Entry 6FZU (X-ray diffraction, 1.80 A resolution); this record covers chains A and P.

[Chain A]
Molecule: Nuclear receptor ROR-gamma
Organism: Homo sapiens
Notes: fragment: C-terminal domain, ligand binding domain
UniProtKB: P51449 (RORG_HUMAN); residues 263-518 here = UniProt positions 263-518
Amino-acid sequence (257 residues; row label = number of the first residue in the row):
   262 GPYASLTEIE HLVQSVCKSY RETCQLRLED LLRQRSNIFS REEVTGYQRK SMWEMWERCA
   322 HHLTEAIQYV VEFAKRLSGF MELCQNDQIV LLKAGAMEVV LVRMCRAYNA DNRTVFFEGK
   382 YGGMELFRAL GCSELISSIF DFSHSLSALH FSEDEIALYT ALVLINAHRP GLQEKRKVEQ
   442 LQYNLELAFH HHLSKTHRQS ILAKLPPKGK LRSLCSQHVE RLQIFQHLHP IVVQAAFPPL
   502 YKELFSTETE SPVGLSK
Disordered / not traced: 262-263, 509-518
Sequence notes: expression tag (262); engineered mutation Ser-455 (Cys in P51449)
Swiss-Prot annotation at these positions:
  - motif: Leu-501 to Phe-506 (AF-2)
  - mutagenesis: Ala-327 (A327F: Completely abolishes transcriptional activity), Phe-378 (F378Q: Completely abolishes transcriptional activity), Ile-397 (I397N: Nearly abolishes transcriptional activity)
Small-molecule neighbours: N-(3-chloranyl-4-ethoxy-phenyl)ethanamide (EE8): Leu-287, Cys-320, His-323, Val-376, Phe-377, Phe-378, Phe-388, Ile-397, Ile-400, Phe-401

[Chain P]
Molecule: Nuclear receptor-interacting protein 1
Organism: Homo sapiens
UniProtKB: P48552 (NRIP1_HUMAN); residue numbers follow UniProt; this construct covers 493-512
Amino-acid sequence (20 residues; row label = number of the first residue in the row):
   493 NSHQKVTLLQ LLLGHKNEEN
Disordered / not traced: 493-498, 508-512
Swiss-Prot annotation at these positions:
  - motif: Leu-500 to Leu-504 (LXXLL motif 6)
  - cross-link: Lys-508 (Glycyl lysine isopeptide (Lys-Gly) (interchain with G-Cter in SUMO2))

[Interface between chain A and chain P]
Residue-residue contacts - 20 pairs, chain A then chain P:
  Val-332(A) / Leu-501(P)  hydrophobic
  Lys-336(A) / Leu-504(P)  hydrogen bond (side chain-backbone)
  Lys-336(A) / Leu-505(P)
  Phe-341(A) / Leu-505(P)  hydrophobic
  Met-342(A) / Leu-505(P)
  Gln-346(A) / His-507(P)  hydrogen bond
  Gln-349(A) / Leu-505(P)
  Gln-349(A) / His-507(P)  hydrogen bond
  Ile-350(A) / Leu-501(P)  hydrophobic
  Ile-350(A) / Gln-502(P)
  Ile-350(A) / Leu-505(P)  hydrophobic
  Leu-353(A) / Leu-505(P)  hydrophobic
  Lys-354(A) / Leu-501(P)
  Pro-500(A) / Leu-500(P)
  Leu-501(A) / Leu-500(P)
  Leu-501(A) / Leu-504(P)  hydrophobic
  Glu-504(A) / Thr-499(P)
  Glu-504(A) / Leu-500(P)  hydrogen bond (side chain-backbone)
  Glu-504(A) / Leu-501(P)  hydrogen bond (side chain-backbone)
  Leu-505(A) / Leu-501(P)  hydrophobic
Other interface residues (no listed pair), chain P (8 interface residues in all): Gly-506

[In short]
13 residues of chain A and 8 residues of chain P are in contact, with 5 hydrogen bonds. Among the polar pairs
are Lys-336(A)/Leu-504(P), Gln-346(A)/His-507(P) and Gln-349(A)/His-507(P). Chain A binds
N-(3-chloranyl-4-ethoxy-phenyl)ethanamide. UniProt lists 3 mutagenesis sites on chain A.
Chain A is Nuclear receptor ROR-gamma and chain P is Nuclear receptor-interacting protein 1, both from Homo
sapiens; the structure, Rorgt (264-518;c455s) in complex with the fragment ("cpd-1") and RIP140 peptide at
1.80A, was determined by X-ray diffraction together with 6G05 and 6G07 from the same study.
